4YOB - chain A; structure by X-ray diffraction, 1.50 A resolution.

Chain A:
Protein: HIV-1 Protease
Source organism: Human immunodeficiency virus 1
Reference sequence: Q5RTL1 (Q5RTL1_9HIV1); residue numbers follow UniProt; this construct covers 1-99
Sequence (99 residues; numbered 1 to 99; the number before each row is that of its first residue):
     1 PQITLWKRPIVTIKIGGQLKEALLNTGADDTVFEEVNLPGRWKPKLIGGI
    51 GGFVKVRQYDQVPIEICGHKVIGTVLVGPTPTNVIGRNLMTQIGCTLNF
Sequence notes: engineered mutation K7 (Gln in Q5RTL1), N25 (Asp in Q5RTL1), F33 (Leu in Q5RTL1), V36 (Met in Q5RTL1), T82 (Ala in Q5RTL1), V84 (Ile in Q5RTL1)
From the paper describing this entry:
  - conformationally variable residues: K20, A22, V36, L38, N83
  - contacts within the chain: K20-F33 (hydrophobic contact), A22-F33 (hydrophobic contact), T31-F33 (hydrophobic contact), F33-V36 (hydrophobic contact), F33-V75 (hydrophobic contact), F33-V77 (hydrophobic contact), F33-N83 (hydrophobic contact)

Overview:
The paper reports conformational variability at K20, A22 and V36 among others; contacts within the chain
involving K20, F33 and A22 among others.
Chain A is HIV-1 Protease (Human immunodeficiency virus 1); the structure, Crystal Structure of Apo HIV-1
Protease MDR769 L33F, was determined by X-ray diffraction, deposited together with 4YOA.
